5GT0 - chains D and J of the 10 polymer chains in the assembly; structure by X-ray diffraction, 2.82 A resolution.

# Chain D
Name: Histone H2B type 1-J
Source organism: Homo sapiens
UniProt: P62807 (H2B1C_HUMAN); residues 1-125 here correspond to UniProt positions 2-126 (UniProt number = residue number + 1)
Sequence (125 residues; row label = number of the first residue in the row):
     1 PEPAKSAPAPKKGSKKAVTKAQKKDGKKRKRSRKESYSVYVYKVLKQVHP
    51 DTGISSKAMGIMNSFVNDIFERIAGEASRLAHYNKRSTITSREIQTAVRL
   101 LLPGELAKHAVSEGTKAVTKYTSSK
Disordered / not traced: 1-27
Swiss-Prot annotation at these positions:
  - modified residue: Pro-1 (N-acetylproline), Glu-2 (ADP-ribosyl glutamic acid), Lys-5 (N6-(2-hydroxyisobutyryl)lysine), Ser-6 (ADP-ribosylserine), Lys-11 (N6-(beta-hydroxybutyryl)lysine), Lys-12 (N6-(2-hydroxyisobutyryl)lysine), Ser-14 (Phosphoserine), Lys-15 (N6-acetyllysine), Lys-16 (N6-(beta-hydroxybutyryl)lysine), Lys-20 (N6-(2-hydroxyisobutyryl)lysine), Lys-23 (N6-(2-hydroxyisobutyryl)lysine), Lys-24 (N6-(2-hydroxyisobutyryl)lysine), Lys-34 (N6-(2-hydroxyisobutyryl)lysine), Glu-35 (PolyADP-ribosyl glutamic acid), Ser-36 (Phosphoserine), Lys-43 (N6-(2-hydroxyisobutyryl)lysine), Lys-46 (N6-(2-hydroxyisobutyryl)lysine), Lys-57 (N6,N6-dimethyllysine), Arg-79 (Dimethylated arginine), Lys-85 (N6,N6,N6-trimethyllysine) and 6 more in UniProt
  - glycosylation: Ser-112 (O-linked (GlcNAc) serine)
  - cross-link (Glycyl lysine isopeptide (Lys-Gly)): Lys-5 (interchain with G-Cter in SUMO2), Lys-20 (interchain with G-Cter in SUMO2), Lys-34 (interchain with G-Cter in ubiquitin), Lys-120 (interchain with G-Cter in ubiquitin)

# Chain J
Molecule: 146-nt DNA strand
Source organism: Homo sapiens
Sequence (146 nucleotides; each row starts with the number of its first residue):
   147 ATCAATATCCACCTGCAGATTCTACCAAAAGTGTATTTGGAAACTGCTCC
   197 ATCAAAAGGCATGTTCAGCTGAATTCAGCTGAACATGCCTTTTGATGGAG
   247 CAGTTTCCAAATACACTTTTGGTAGAATCTGCAGGTGGATATTGAT
Metal / ion sites: Mn2+ site 1 near DT183 (its only coordinating residue here); Mn2+ site 2 near DG185 (its only coordinating residue here); Mn2+ site 3 near DG267 (its only coordinating residue here)

# Interface between chain D and chain J
Pairs across the interface (14; chain D residue first):
  Lys-28(D) with DC193(J), phosphate contact
  Arg-29(D) with DT191(J), base contact; DG192(J), hydrogen bond to the sugar
  Arg-31(D) with DC193(J), hydrogen bond to the phosphate; DT194(J), salt bridge to the phosphate
  Ser-32(D) with DA270(J), phosphate contact
  Arg-33(D) with DT269(J), hydrogen bond to the sugar; DA270(J), phosphate contact
  Lys-34(D) with DT269(J), phosphate contact; DA270(J), hydrogen bond to the phosphate
  Glu-35(D) with DT269(J), phosphate contact
  Ser-36(D) with DT269(J), hydrogen bond to the phosphate
  Val-39(D) with DT269(J), phosphate contact
  Tyr-40(D) with DG268(J), hydrogen bond to the phosphate

# Summary
10 residues of chain D and 7 residues of chain J are in contact, with 6 hydrogen bonds and 1 salt bridge.
Polar contacts include Arg-29(D)/DG192(J), Arg-33(D)/DT269(J) and Arg-31(D)/DC193(J).
Chain D is Histone H2B type 1-J and chain J is a 146-nt DNA strand, both from Homo sapiens; the structure,
Crystal structure of nucleosome complex with human testis-specific histone variants, Th2a, was determined by
X-ray diffraction (same publication as 5GSU and 5GT3).
